Entry 7SSA (electron microscopy, 3.20 A resolution); this record covers chains C and J of the 12 polymer chains in the assembly.

# Chain C
Name: Histone H2A.1
From: Saccharomyces cerevisiae (strain ATCC 204508 / S288c)
UniProt: P04911 (H2A1_YEAST); residues 1-131 here correspond to UniProt positions 2-132 (UniProt number = residue number + 1)
Amino-acid sequence (131 residues; row label = number of the first residue in the row):
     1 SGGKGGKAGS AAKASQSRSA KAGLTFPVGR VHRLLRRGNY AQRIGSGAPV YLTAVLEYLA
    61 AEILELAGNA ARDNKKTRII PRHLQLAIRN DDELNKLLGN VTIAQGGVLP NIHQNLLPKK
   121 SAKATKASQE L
Unresolved in the structure: 1-13, 111-131
Curated features (UniProtKB/Swiss-Prot):
  - motif: Ser128, Gln129 ([ST]-Q motif)
  - site: Lys119 (Not ubiquitinated)
  - modified residue: Ser1 (N-acetylserine), Lys4 (N6-acetyllysine), Lys7 (N6-acetyllysine), Lys13 (N6-succinyllysine), Lys21 (N6-succinyllysine), Gln105 (N5-methylglutamine), Lys119 (N6-malonyllysine), Ser128 (Phosphoserine)
  - cross-link: Lys126 (Glycyl lysine isopeptide (Lys-Gly) (interchain with G-Cter in SUMO))

# Chain J
Molecule: 149-nt DNA strand
From: synthetic construct
Sequence (149 nucleotides; numbered -74 to 74; the number before each row is that of its first residue; numbers below 1 keep their minus sign (DA-74 is residue -74)):
   -74 ATCAGGATGT ATATATCTGA GACGTCCCTG GAGACTAGGG AGTAATCCCC TTGGCGGTTA
   -14 AAACGCGGGG GACAGCGCGT ACGTGCGTTT AAGCGGTGCT AGAGCTGTCT ACGACCAATT
    46 GAGCGGCCTG GTCACGTGAC CTCTCCGAT
Unresolved in the structure: -74 to -73, 65-74

# Chain C / chain J interface
Contacting residue pairs - 8 pairs, chain C then chain J:
  Ser15(C) with DG46(J), sugar contact
  Arg36(C) with DA39(J), salt bridge to the phosphate
  Arg43(C) with DG38(J), hydrogen bond to the sugar; DA39(J), sugar contact
  Ile44(C) with DG38(J), sugar contact; DA39(J), hydrogen bond to the phosphate
  Gly45(C) with DG38(J), phosphate contact
  Ser46(C) with DG38(J), hydrogen bond to the phosphate
Also at the interface, not in a pair above, chain C (9 interface residues in all): Pro27, Arg30, Gln42
Also at the interface, not in a pair above, chain J (5 interface residues in all): DG48, DC49

# Summary
The interface between chain C and chain J involves 9 residues on one side and 5 on the other, with 3 hydrogen
bonds and 1 salt bridge. Polar contacts include Arg43(C)-DG38(J), Ile44(C)-DA39(J) and Ser46(C)-DG38(J).
Here chain C is Histone H2A.1 (Saccharomyces cerevisiae (strain ATCC 204508 / S288c)) and chain J is a 149-nt
DNA strand (synthetic construct). Entry 7SSA (Cryo-EM structure of pioneer factor Cbf1 bound to the
nucleosome) was determined by electron microscopy.
